Entry 5S5Y (X-ray diffraction, 2.26 A resolution); this record covers chains A and B of the 6 polymer chains in the assembly.

Chain A:
Name: Tubulin alpha-1B chain
Organism: Bos taurus
UniProt: P81947 (TBA1B_BOVIN); numbering as in UniProt (aligned over 1-451)
Chain sequence (451 residues; row label = number of the first residue in the row):
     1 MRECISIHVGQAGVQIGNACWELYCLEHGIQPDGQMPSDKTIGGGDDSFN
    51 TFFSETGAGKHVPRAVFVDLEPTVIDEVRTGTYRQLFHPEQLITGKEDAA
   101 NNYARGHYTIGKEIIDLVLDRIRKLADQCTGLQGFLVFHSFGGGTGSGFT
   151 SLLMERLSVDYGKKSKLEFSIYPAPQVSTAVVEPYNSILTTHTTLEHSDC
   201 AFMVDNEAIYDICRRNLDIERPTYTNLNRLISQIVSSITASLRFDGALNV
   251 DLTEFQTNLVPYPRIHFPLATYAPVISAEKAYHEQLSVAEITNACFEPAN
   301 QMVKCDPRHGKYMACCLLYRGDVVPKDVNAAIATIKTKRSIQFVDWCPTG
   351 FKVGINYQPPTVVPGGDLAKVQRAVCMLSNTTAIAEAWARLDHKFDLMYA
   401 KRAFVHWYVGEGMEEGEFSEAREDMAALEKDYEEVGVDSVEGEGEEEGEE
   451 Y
Disordered / not traced: 439-451
Metal / ion sites: Ca2+: Asp39, Thr41, Gly44, Glu55
Residues lining bound ligands: GTP (guanosine-5'-triphosphate): Gly10, Gln11, Ala12, Gln15, Ile16, Asp69, Asp98, Ala99, Ala100, Asn101, Ser140, Gly142, Gly143, Gly144, Thr145, Gly146, Ile171, Pro173, Val177, Ser178, Glu183, Asn206, Tyr224, Leu227, Asn228, Ile231

Chain B:
Name: Tubulin beta-2B chain
Organism: Bos taurus
UniProt: Q6B856 (TBB2B_BOVIN); the author numbering skips numbers that UniProt does not, so the offset changes along the chain: 1-42 = UniProt 1-42; 45-360 = UniProt 43-358; 369-455 = UniProt 359-445
Chain sequence (445 residues; numbered 1 to 455; 10 numbers in that range are skipped by the numbering (no residue carries them; nothing is unmodelled there); the number before each row is that of its first residue):
     1 MREIVHIQAGQCGNQIGAKFWEVISDEHGIDPTGSYHGDSDL
    45 QLERINVYYNEATGNKYVPRAILVDLEPGTMDSVRSGPFGQIFRPDNFVF
    95 GQSGAGNNWAKGHYTEGAELVDSVLDVVRKESESCDCLQGFQLTHSLGGG
   145 TGSGMGTLLISKIREEYPDRIMNTFSVMPSPKVSDTVVEPYNATLSVHQL
   195 VENTDETYCIDNEALYDICFRTLKLTTPTYGDLNHLVSATMSGVTTCLRF
   245 PGQLNADLRKLAVNMVPFPRLHFFMPGFAPLTSRGSQQYRALTVPELTQQ
   295 MFDSKNMMAACDPRHGRYLTVAAIFRGRMSMKEVDEQMLNVQNKNSSYFV
   345 EWIPNNVKTAVCDIPP
   369 RGLKMSATFIGNSTAIQELFKRISEQFTAMFRRKAFLHWYTGEGMDEMEF
   419 TEAESNMNDLVSEYQQYQDATADEQGEFEEEEGEDEA
Disordered / not traced: 279-280, 438-455
Metal / ion sites: Mg2+: Gln11 (together with GDP); Ca2+ near Glu113 (its only coordinating residue here)
Residues lining bound ligands:
  - GDP (guanosine-5'-diphosphate): Ala9, Gly10, Gln11, Cys12, Gln15, Ile16, Asp69, Ala99, Asn101, Ser140, Gly142, Gly143, Gly144, Thr145, Gly146, Ser147, Val171, Pro173, Val177, Asp179, Glu183, Asn206, Leu209, Tyr224, Leu227, Asn228
  - W0A (N-[(1H-benzimidazol-2-yl)methyl]butanamide): Val177, Asp179, Tyr210, Pro222, Thr223, Tyr224, Leu227
Swiss-Prot annotation at these positions:
  - motif: Met1 to Ile4 (MREI motif)
  - binding site (GTP): Gln11, Glu71, Ser140, Gly144, Thr145, Gly146, Asn206, Asn228
  - binding site (Mg(2+)): Glu71
  - modified residue: Ser40 (Phosphoserine), Thr57 (Phosphothreonine), Lys60 (N6-acetyllysine), Ser174 (Phosphoserine), Thr287 (Phosphothreonine), Thr292 (Phosphothreonine), Arg320 (Omega-N-methylarginine), Glu448 (5-glutamyl polyglutamate)
  - cross-link (Glycyl lysine isopeptide (Lys-Gly)): Lys60 (interchain with G-Cter in ubiquitin), Lys326 (interchain with G-Cter in ubiquitin)

Interface between chain A and chain B:
Pairs across the interface - 54 pairs, chain A then chain B:
  Glu71(A) - Arg2(B)  salt bridge
  Lys96(A) - Asp130(B)  salt bridge
  Lys96(A) - Cys131(B)
  Glu97(A) - Arg164(B)  salt bridge
  Glu97(A) - Arg253(B)  salt bridge
  Asp98(A) - Asp251(B)
  Asp98(A) - Lys254(B)  salt bridge
  Ala100(A) - Arg253(B)
  Ala100(A) - Lys254(B)
  Ala100(A) - Val257(B)
  Asn101(A) - Lys254(B)
  Asn101(A) - Asn258(B)
  Arg105(A) - Arg253(B)
  Pro175(A) - Asn349(B)
  Pro175(A) - Lys352(B)
  Ser178(A) - Lys352(B)  hydrogen bond (backbone-side chain)
  Thr179(A) - Asn258(B)
  Thr179(A) - Lys352(B)
  Thr179(A) - Thr353(B)
  Ala180(A) - Asn258(B)
  Ala180(A) - Lys352(B)
  Val181(A) - Asn258(B)  hydrogen bond (backbone-side chain)
  Val181(A) - Ile347(B)  hydrophobic
  Val181(A) - Pro348(B)
  Val181(A) - Asn349(B)
  Val182(A) - Asn258(B)
  Glu220(A) - Lys326(B)
  Arg221(A) - Gln247(B)
  Arg221(A) - Asp329(B)  salt bridge
  Thr223(A) - Gln247(B)
  Tyr224(A) - Gln247(B)
  Lys394(A) - Pro348(B)
  Lys394(A) - Asn349(B)  hydrogen bond
  Leu397(A) - Glu345(B)
  Leu397(A) - Trp346(B)
  Leu397(A) - Pro348(B)  hydrophobic
  Met398(A) - Trp346(B)  hydrogen bond (backbone-backbone)
  Met398(A) - Pro348(B)
  Lys401(A) - Phe262(B)
  Lys401(A) - Trp346(B)
  Ala403(A) - Pro261(B)
  Ala403(A) - Phe262(B)  hydrophobic
  Phe404(A) - Val257(B)
  Phe404(A) - Asn258(B)
  Phe404(A) - Val260(B)
  Phe404(A) - Pro261(B)  hydrogen bond (backbone-backbone)
  Phe404(A) - Ile347(B)  hydrophobic
  His406(A) - Val260(B)
  His406(A) - Pro261(B)  hydrogen bond (side chain-backbone)
  His406(A) - Phe262(B)
  His406(A) - Pro263(B)
  Trp407(A) - Ala256(B)
  Trp407(A) - Val257(B)
  Trp407(A) - Val260(B)  hydrogen bond (side chain-backbone)
Other interface residues (no listed pair), chain A (27 interface residues in all): Gln11, Arg402
Other interface residues (no listed pair), chain B (29 interface residues in all): Asp199, Asn249, Thr314, Met325, Asn350

Summary:
27 residues of chain A face 29 of chain B across their interface, with 7 hydrogen bonds and 6 salt bridges.
Among the polar pairs are Glu71(A)-Arg2(B), Lys96(A)-Asp130(B) and Glu97(A)-Arg164(B). Ligands of chain A:
GTP. Bound to chain B: GDP and compound W0A.
Chain A is Tubulin alpha-1B chain and chain B is Tubulin beta-2B chain, both from Bos taurus; the structure,
Tubulin-Z26781952-complex, was determined by X-ray diffraction (same publication as 5S4L, 5S4M, 5S4N, 5S4O,
5S4P, 5S4Q and 52 further entries).
